Entry 7K5T (X-ray diffraction, 2.30 A resolution); this record covers chains T and A of the 3 polymer chains in the assembly.

[Chain T]
Molecule: 16-nt DNA strand
Sequence (16 nucleotides; row label = number of the first residue in the row):
     1 GACGTACGTG ATCGCA
Unresolved in the structure: 1-2, 16

[Chain A]
Molecule: DNA polymerase I
Source organism: Geobacillus stearothermophilus
Notes: EC 2.7.7.7
UniProtKB: E1C9K5 (E1C9K5_GEOSE); residues 297-876 here correspond to UniProt positions 1-580 (UniProt number = residue number - 296)
Chain sequence (580 residues; row label = number of the first residue in the row):
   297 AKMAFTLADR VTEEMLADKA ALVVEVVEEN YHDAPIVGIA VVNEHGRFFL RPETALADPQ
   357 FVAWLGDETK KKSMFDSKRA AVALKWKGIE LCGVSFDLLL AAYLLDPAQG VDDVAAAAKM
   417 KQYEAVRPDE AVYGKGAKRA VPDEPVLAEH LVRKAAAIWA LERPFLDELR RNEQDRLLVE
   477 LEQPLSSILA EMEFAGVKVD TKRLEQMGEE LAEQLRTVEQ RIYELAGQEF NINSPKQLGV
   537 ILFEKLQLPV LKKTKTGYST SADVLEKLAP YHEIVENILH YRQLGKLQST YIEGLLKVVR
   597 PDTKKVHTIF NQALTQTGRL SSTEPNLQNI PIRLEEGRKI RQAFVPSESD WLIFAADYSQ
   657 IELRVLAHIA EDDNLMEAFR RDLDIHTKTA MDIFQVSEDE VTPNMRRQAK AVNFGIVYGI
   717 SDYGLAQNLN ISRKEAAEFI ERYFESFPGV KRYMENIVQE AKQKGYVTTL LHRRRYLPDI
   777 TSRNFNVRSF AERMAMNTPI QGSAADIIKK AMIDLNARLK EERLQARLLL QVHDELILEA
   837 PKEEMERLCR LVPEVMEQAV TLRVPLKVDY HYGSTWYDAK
Unresolved in the structure: 297-299
Sequence notes: variant Thr550 (Ser254 in E1C9K5)
Residues lining bound ligands: 2'-deoxycytidine-5'-triphosphate (DCP): Gln624, Ile626, Ile628, Arg637, Tyr714, Val828, His829
From the paper describing this entry:
  - mutagenesis - Y714S/Y719S: decreased catalytic activity (primer-extension assay)

[Chain T / chain A interface]
Pairs across the interface - 37 pairs, chain T then chain A:
  DC3(T) with Ser717(A), hydrogen bond to the base; Tyr719(A), base contact; Asn782(A), phosphate contact; Phe786(A), phosphate contact; Arg789(A), hydrogen bond to the sugar
  DG4(T) with Tyr714(A), stacking on the base; Phe786(A), phosphate contact; Met790(A), phosphate contact
  DT5(T) with Thr611(A), phosphate contact; Thr613(A), sugar contact; Arg771(A), salt bridge to the phosphate; Phe786(A), phosphate contact; Met790(A), phosphate contact
  DA6(T) with Leu610(A), phosphate contact; Thr611(A), phosphate contact; Gln612(A), hydrogen bond to the phosphate; Ser617(A), hydrogen bond to the phosphate
  DC7(T) with Leu610(A), phosphate contact; Ser617(A), hydrogen bond to the phosphate; Ser618(A), sugar contact; Thr619(A), phosphate contact; Asn622(A), hydrogen bond to the sugar; Asn625(A), base contact
  DG8(T) with Thr619(A), phosphate contact; Glu620(A), hydrogen bond to the phosphate
  DT9(T) with Ser585(A), phosphate contact; Thr586(A), sugar contact; Glu589(A), phosphate contact; Gly590(A), phosphate contact
  DG10(T) with Asn529(A), phosphate contact; Ser585(A), phosphate contact; Glu589(A), phosphate contact
  DA11(T) with Asn527(A), hydrogen bond to the phosphate; Asn529(A), sugar contact; Ser530(A), hydrogen bond to the phosphate
  DT12(T) with Ser530(A), hydrogen bond to the phosphate; Gln533(A), hydrogen bond to the phosphate
Other interface residues (no listed pair), chain T (11 interface residues in all): DC13
Other interface residues (no listed pair), chain A (31 interface residues in all): Lys532, Lys582, Lys593, Gly715, Ile716

[Summary]
The interface between chain T and chain A involves 11 residues on one side and 31 on the other, with 11
hydrogen bonds, 1 salt bridge and 1 aromatic stacking contact. Polar contacts include DC3(T)-Ser717(A),
DC3(T)-Arg789(A) and DC7(T)-Asn622(A). Ligands of chain A: 2'-deoxycytidine-5'-triphosphate. The paper reports
that Y714S/Y719S of chain A reduce catalytic activity (primer-extension assay).
Here chain T is a 16-nt DNA strand and chain A is DNA polymerase I (Geobacillus stearothermophilus). Entry
7K5T (Bst DNA polymerase I time-resolved structure, 25.5 hr post dATP and dCTP addition) was determined by
X-ray diffraction together with 7K5O, 7K5P, 7K5Q, 7K5R, 7K5S and 7K5U from the same study.
